PDB entry 2DRN | solution NMR | chains A and B of the 3 polymer chains in the assembly

# Chain A (and B)
Molecule: cAMP-dependent protein kinase type II-alpha regulatory subunit
Source organism: Rattus norvegicus
Notes: EC 2.7.1.37; fragment: N-terminal docking and dimerization domain, residues 4-46; chain B of this document is another copy of the same molecule, construct and numbering; everything in this record applies to it too
UniProtKB: P12368 (KAP2_RAT); residues 4-46 here correspond to UniProt positions 2-44 (UniProt number = residue number - 2)
Amino-acid sequence (46 residues; row label = number of the first residue in the row):
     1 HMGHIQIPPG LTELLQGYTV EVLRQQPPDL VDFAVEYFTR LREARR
What the authors report for this chain:
  - conformationally variable residues: Leu11, Leu15
  - self-association interface (contacts with another copy of this molecule): Ile7, Leu11, Leu14, Leu15, Tyr18, Val22, Leu23, Leu30, Val31, Ala34, Val35, Phe38, Thr39, Leu41

# Chain A / chain B interface
Pairs across the interface (18):
  Gln6(A) - Gln26(B)
  Leu11(A) - Leu30(B)
  Leu14(A) - Leu30(B)
  Leu15(A) - Leu15(B)
  Leu23(A) - Ile7(B)
  Leu30(A) - Leu11(B)
  Leu30(A) - Leu14(B)
  Val31(A) - Arg42(B)
  Asp32(A) - Arg42(B)
  Ala34(A) - Phe38(B)
  Val35(A) - Phe38(B)
  Val35(A) - Thr39(B)
  Phe38(A) - Ala34(B)
  Phe38(A) - Val35(B)
  Phe38(A) - Phe38(B)
  Thr39(A) - Val35(B)
  Arg42(A) - Val31(B)
  Arg42(A) - Asp32(B)
Other interface residues (no listed pair), chain A (17 interface residues in all): Tyr18, Thr19, Val22, Leu41
Other interface residues (no listed pair), chain B (15 interface residues in all): Val22, Leu41

# Summary
Chain A and chain B form an interface of 17 and 15 residues respectively. From the paper: conformational
variability at Leu11(A) and Leu15(A); a self-association interface involving Ile7(A), Leu11(A) and Leu14(A)
among others.
Both chains are cAMP-dependent protein kinase type II-alpha regulatory subunit (Rattus norvegicus). Entry 2DRN
(Docking and dimerization domain (D/D) of the Type II-alpha regulatory subunity of protein kinase A (PKA) ...)
was determined by solution NMR, deposited together with 2H9R.
